Entry 8UAF (electron microscopy, 3.18 A resolution); this record covers chains K and L of the 18 polymer chains in the assembly.

Chain K (and L):
Name: SIR2-like domain-containing protein
Organism: Escherichia coli
Notes: chain L of this document is another copy of the same molecule, construct and numbering; everything in this record applies to it too
UniProtKB: A0A7B5N0T7 (A0A7B5N0T7_ECOLX); residue numbers follow UniProt; this construct covers 1-415
Sequence (415 residues; row label = number of the first residue in the row):
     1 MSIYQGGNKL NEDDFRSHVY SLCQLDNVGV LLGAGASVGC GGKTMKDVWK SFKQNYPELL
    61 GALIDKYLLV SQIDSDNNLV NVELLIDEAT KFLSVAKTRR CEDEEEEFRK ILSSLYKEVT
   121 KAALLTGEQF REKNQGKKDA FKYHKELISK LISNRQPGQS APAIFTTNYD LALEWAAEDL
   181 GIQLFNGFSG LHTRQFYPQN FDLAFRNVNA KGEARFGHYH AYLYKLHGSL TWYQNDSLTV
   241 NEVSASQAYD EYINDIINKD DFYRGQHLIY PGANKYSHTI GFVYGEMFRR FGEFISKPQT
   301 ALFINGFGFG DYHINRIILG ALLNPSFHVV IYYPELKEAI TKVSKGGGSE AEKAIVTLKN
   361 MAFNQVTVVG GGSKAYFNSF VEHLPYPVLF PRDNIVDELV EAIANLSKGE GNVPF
Disordered / not traced: 1, 211-217, 393, 408-415 (chain L: 1, 211-217, 392-415)
Ligand contacts: Adenosine-5-Diphosphoribose (AR6; [(2R,3S,4R,5R)-5-(6-aminopurin-9-yl)-3,4-dihydroxy-oxolan-2-yl]methyl [hydroxy-[[(2R,3S,4R,5S)-3,4,5-trihydroxyoxolan-2-yl]methoxy]phosphoryl] hydrogen phosphate): Gly33, Ala34, Gly35, Val38, Thr44, Met45, Thr167, His227, Gly306, Phe307, Gly308, Gly310, Asp311, Tyr333, Pro334, Glu335, Ala375, Tyr376, Phe377
What the authors report for this chain:
  - catalytic residues: His227, Asp311, His313
  - mutagenesis - H227A, D311A, H313A: abolished catalytic activity on NAD+
  - mutagenesis - H227A, D311A, H313A: decreased catalytic activity on single-stranded DNA
  - mutagenesis - H227A: decreased growth

How chain K and chain L interact:
Residue-residue contacts (32; chain K residue first):
  Tyr67(K) - Arg99(L)
  Glu88(K) - Thr98(L)
  Lys91(K) - Lys91(L)
  Phe92(K) - Val95(L)  hydrophobic
  Ser94(K) - Lys91(L)  hydrogen bond
  Val95(K) - Lys91(L)
  Val95(K) - Val95(L)  hydrophobic
  Thr98(K) - Tyr67(L)
  Thr98(K) - Phe92(L)
  Arg99(K) - Tyr67(L)
  Arg99(K) - Glu104(L)  salt bridge
  Glu104(K) - Arg99(L)  salt bridge
  Phe196(K) - Arg316(L)  hydrogen bond (backbone-side chain)
  Tyr197(K) - Arg316(L)
  Pro198(K) - Arg316(L)
  Gln199(K) - Ile317(L)
  Leu238(K) - Tyr312(L)
  Thr239(K) - Tyr312(L)
  Lys275(K) - Asn274(L)  hydrogen bond (backbone-side chain)
  Tyr276(K) - Asn274(L)  hydrogen bond (backbone-side chain)
  Ser277(K) - Asn274(L)
  His278(K) - Tyr312(L)
  Gly281(K) - Tyr276(L)
  Phe282(K) - Tyr276(L)  hydrophobic
  Phe282(K) - His313(L)
  Phe282(K) - Arg316(L)
  Glu286(K) - His313(L)
  Arg289(K) - Tyr276(L)
  Arg289(K) - Gly285(L)
  Glu293(K) - Arg289(L)  salt bridge
  Tyr312(K) - Ile280(L)
  Arg316(K) - Ile280(L)
Interface residues without a listed pair, chain K (28 interface residues in all): Leu68, Thr279
Interface residues without a listed pair, chain L (20 interface residues in all): Leu68, Ser277, Ser296, Gly320

Overview:
The interface between chain K and chain L involves 28 residues on one side and 20 on the other, with 4
hydrogen bonds and 3 salt bridges. Polar pairs include Arg99(K)-Glu104(L), Glu293(K)-Arg289(L) and
Ser94(K)-Lys91(L). The paper reports catalytic residues His227(K), Asp311(K) and His313(K); H227A, D311A and
H313A of chain K abolish catalytic activity on NAD+.
Chain K and chain L are both SIR2-like domain-containing protein (Escherichia coli); the structure, E. coli
Sir2_HerA complex (12:6) bound with NAD+, was determined by electron microscopy (same publication as 8SU9,
8SUW, 8SUB, 8SXX and 8UAE).
